Entry 2MV7 (solution NMR); this record covers chains A and B.

[Chain A]
Protein: Protein AF-9
Organism: Homo sapiens
Reference sequence: P42568 (AF9_HUMAN); residues 500-568 here = UniProt positions 500-568
Amino-acid sequence (69 residues; numbered 500 to 568; the number before each row is that of its first residue):
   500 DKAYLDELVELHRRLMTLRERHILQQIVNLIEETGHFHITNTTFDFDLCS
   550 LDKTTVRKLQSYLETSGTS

[Chain B]
Protein: Histone-lysine N-methyltransferase, H3 lysine-79 specific
Organism: Homo sapiens
Notes: EC 2.1.1.43
Reference sequence: Q8TEK3 (DOT1L_HUMAN); numbering as in UniProt (aligned over 877-900)
Amino-acid sequence (25 residues; row label = number of the first residue in the row):
   876 TNKLPVSIPLASVVLPSRAERARST
Construct notes: expression tag (876)
UniProt features mapped onto this chain:
  - modified residue: Thr900 (Phosphothreonine)
Reported in the primary citation:
  - post-translational modification sites: Ser882 (citing earlier work)

[Chain A / chain B interface]
Contacting residue pairs - 34 pairs, chain A then chain B:
  Leu507(A) with Leu879(B)
  Val508(A) with Leu879(B)
  His511(A) with Leu879(B); Pro880(B); Val881(B)
  Arg518(A) with Ser887(B)
  Arg520(A) with Ser887(B)
  Leu523(A) with Ile883(B); Val888(B)
  Gln524(A) with Val888(B); Val889(B)
  Val527(A) with Leu890(B)
  Asn528(A) with Val889(B); Pro891(B)
  Glu531(A) with Pro891(B)
  Ile538(A) with Leu890(B)
  Thr541(A) with Leu885(B)
  Thr542(A) with Leu885(B)
  Phe543(A) with Val881(B); Ser882(B); Ile883(B); Leu885(B); Leu890(B)
  Asp544(A) with Pro880(B); Val881(B)
  Phe545(A) with Leu879(B); Pro880(B); Val881(B); Ile883(B)
  Asp546(A) with Lys878(B); Leu879(B); Pro880(B)
  Leu547(A) with Leu879(B)
  Cys548(A) with Asn877(B)
Interface residues without a listed pair, chain A (20 interface residues in all): Leu514
From the paper, about this interface:
  - pairs named by the authors: Asp544(A)-Ser882(B), Asp546(A)-Lys878(B)
  - hot spots on chain A (mutagenesis) - D544R, D546R: decreased binding to Histone-lysine N-methyltransferase, H3 lysine-79 specific (chain B)
  - interface residues, chain B: Leu879(B), Val881(B), Ile883(B), Leu885(B), Val888(B), Val889(B)
  - hot spots on chain B (mutagenesis) - V881A/I883A: abolished binding to Protein AF-9 (chain A)

[Overview]
20 residues of chain A face 13 of chain B across their interface. The authors report contacts between
Asp544(A) and Ser882(B) and Asp546(A) and Lys878(B). From the paper: D544R and D546R of chain A reduce binding
to Histone-lysine N-methyltransferase, H3 lysine-79 specific (chain B); interface residues Leu879(B),
Val881(B) and Ile883(B) among others.
Here chain A is Protein AF-9 and chain B is Histone-lysine N-methyltransferase, H3 lysine-79 specific, both
from Homo sapiens. Entry 2MV7 (Solution NMR structure of DOT1L in complex with AF9 (DOT1L-AF9)) was determined
by solution NMR.
